Entry 7G96 (X-ray diffraction, 2.30 A resolution); this record covers chains A and B.

Chain A:
Molecule: Transforming protein RhoA
Source organism: Homo sapiens
Notes: EC 3.6.5.2
Reference sequence: P61586 (RHOA_HUMAN); residues 1-184 here = UniProt positions 1-184
Amino-acid sequence (185 residues; numbered 0 to 184; the number before each row is that of its first residue; numbering starts at 0):
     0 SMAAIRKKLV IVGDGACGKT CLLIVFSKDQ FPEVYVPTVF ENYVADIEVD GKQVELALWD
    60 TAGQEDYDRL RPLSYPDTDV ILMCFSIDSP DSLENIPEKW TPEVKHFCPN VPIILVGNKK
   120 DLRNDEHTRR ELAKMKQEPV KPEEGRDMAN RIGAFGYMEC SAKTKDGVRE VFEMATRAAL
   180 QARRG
Disordered / not traced: 0-2, 181-184
Sequence notes: expression tag (0)
UniProt features mapped onto this chain:
  - region: Ala-61 to Asp-78 (Switch II region)
  - motif: Tyr-34 to Tyr-42 (Effector region)
  - binding site (GTP): Gly-12 to Thr-19, Phe-30 to Thr-37, Asp-59 to Gln-63, Asn-117 to Asp-120, Ser-160 to Lys-162
  - modified residue: Tyr-34 (Microbial infection: O-AMP-tyrosine), Thr-37 (Microbial infection: O-AMP-threonine), Asn-41 (Microbial infection: ADP-ribosylasparagine), Gln-63 (5-glutamyl serotonin)
  - glycosylation: Tyr-34 (Microbial infection: O-linked (GlcNAc) tyrosine), Thr-37 (Microbial infection: O-alpha-linked (GlcNAc) threonine)
  - cross-link: Lys-135 (Glycyl lysine isopeptide (Lys-Gly) (interchain with G-Cter in ubiquitin))
  - natural variant: Glu-47 (E47K: In EDFAOB), Pro-71 (P71S: In EDFAOB)
  - mutagenesis: Gly-14 (G14V: Increased Rho protein signal transduction. Constitutively active), Thr-19 (T19N: Decreased Rho protein signal transduction. Decreased substrate adhesion-dependent cell spreading. Decreased stress fibers assembly. Decreased cytoplasmic microtubule organization), Tyr-34 (Y34A: Abolishes interaction with DGKQ; Y34F: Abolishes AMPylation by Haemophilus IbpA), Thr-37 (T37A: Abolished monoglucosylation by C.difficile toxin TcdA. Abolished O-GlcNAcylation by C.novyi toxin TcdA), Gln-63 (Q63L: Causes constitutive activation), Lys-135 (K135R: Reduced FBXL19-mediated ubiquitination and subsequent degradation)
Glycans and other covalent adducts: 2-bromo-1H-imidazole (ZCI) linked to Cys-20

Chain B:
Molecule: Rho guanine nucleotide exchange factor 2
Source organism: Homo sapiens
Reference sequence: Q92974 (ARHG2_HUMAN); residue numbers follow UniProt; this construct covers 206-448
Amino-acid sequence (245 residues; each row starts with the number of its first residue):
   204 SMEMDEKDFA ADSWSLAVDS SFLQQHKKEV MKQQDVIYEL IQTELHHVRT LKIMTRLFRT
   264 GMLEELHLEP GVVQGLFPCV DELSDIHTRF LSQLLERRRQ ALCPGSTRNF VIHRLGDLLI
   324 SQFSGPSAEQ MCKTYSEFCS RHSKALKLYK ELYARDKRFQ QFIRKVTRPA VLKRHGVQEC
   384 ILLVTQRITK YPLLISRILQ HSHGIEEERQ DLTTALGLVK ELLSNVDEGI YQLEKGARLQ
   444 EIYNR
Disordered / not traced: 448
Sequence notes: expression tag (204-205)
UniProt features mapped onto this chain:
  - modified residue: Lys-353 (N6-acetyllysine)
  - mutagenesis: Tyr-394 (Y394A: Reduces phosphorylation level, normal microtubule localization and activity)

How chain A and chain B interact:
Contacting residue pairs - 61 pairs, chain A then chain B:
  Arg-5(A) / Lys-376(B)
  Arg-5(A) / Glu-382(B)  salt bridge
  Lys-27(A) / Asp-215(B)  salt bridge
  Val-33(A) / Ser-216(B)
  Val-33(A) / Ser-218(B)
  Tyr-34(A) / Asp-215(B)
  Tyr-34(A) / Ser-216(B)
  Tyr-34(A) / Asp-238(B)
  Tyr-34(A) / Val-239(B)
  Tyr-34(A) / Glu-242(B)  hydrogen bond
  Tyr-34(A) / Arg-400(B)  hydrogen bond
  Val-35(A) / Arg-400(B)  hydrogen bond (backbone-side chain)
  Pro-36(A) / Glu-242(B)
  Pro-36(A) / Arg-400(B)
  Thr-37(A) / Val-239(B)
  Thr-37(A) / Glu-242(B)  hydrogen bond
  Thr-37(A) / Leu-396(B)
  Thr-37(A) / Leu-397(B)
  Thr-37(A) / Arg-400(B)  hydrogen bond
  Val-38(A) / Glu-242(B)  hydrogen bond (backbone-side chain)
  Val-38(A) / Thr-246(B)
  Val-38(A) / Lys-393(B)
  Phe-39(A) / Lys-393(B)  hydrogen bond (backbone-side chain)
  Glu-40(A) / His-249(B)  salt bridge
  Glu-40(A) / Leu-386(B)
  Glu-40(A) / Gln-389(B)
  Asn-41(A) / Arg-377(B)  hydrogen bond (side chain-backbone)
  Tyr-42(A) / Arg-377(B)
  Val-43(A) / Lys-376(B)
  Val-43(A) / Arg-377(B)
  Asp-45(A) / Lys-376(B)  salt bridge
  Glu-54(A) / Lys-376(B)  salt bridge
  Trp-58(A) / Glu-382(B)
  Trp-58(A) / Leu-385(B)  hydrophobic
  Trp-58(A) / Gln-389(B)
  Asp-59(A) / Gln-389(B)  hydrogen bond (backbone-side chain)
  Ala-61(A) / Leu-396(B)
  Gly-62(A) / Thr-392(B)
  Gly-62(A) / Leu-396(B)
  Gln-63(A) / Thr-392(B)
  Tyr-66(A) / Leu-426(B)  hydrophobic
  Tyr-66(A) / Ser-427(B)
  Tyr-66(A) / Asp-430(B)
  Asp-67(A) / Asp-430(B)  hydrogen bond (backbone-side chain)
  Arg-68(A) / Asp-430(B)  salt bridge
  Arg-68(A) / Glu-431(B)
  Arg-68(A) / Ile-433(B)
  Leu-69(A) / Cys-342(B)  hydrophobic
  Leu-69(A) / Thr-392(B)
  Leu-69(A) / Asp-430(B)  hydrogen bond (backbone-side chain)
  Leu-69(A) / Ile-433(B)  hydrophobic
  Leu-72(A) / Cys-342(B)
  Leu-72(A) / His-345(B)
  Leu-72(A) / Leu-385(B)
  Leu-72(A) / Thr-388(B)
  Leu-72(A) / Gln-435(B)
  Ser-73(A) / Leu-385(B)
  Ser-73(A) / Gln-389(B)  hydrogen bond
  Pro-75(A) / Leu-349(B)  hydrophobic
  Asp-76(A) / Lys-353(B)  salt bridge
  Asp-76(A) / Gln-381(B)
Interface residues without a listed pair, chain A (29 interface residues in all): Lys-7
Interface residues without a listed pair, chain B (35 interface residues in all): Leu-219, Ser-346, Ile-391, Lys-423

Summary:
29 residues of chain A and 35 residues of chain B are in contact, with 12 hydrogen bonds and 7 salt bridges.
Polar contacts include Arg-5(A)/Glu-382(B), Lys-27(A)/Asp-215(B) and Glu-40(A)/His-249(B).
Chain A is Transforming protein RhoA and chain B is Rho guanine nucleotide exchange factor 2, both from Homo
sapiens; the structure, ARHGEF2 PanDDA analysis group deposition -- ARHGEF2 and RhoA in complex with
Z1203730981, was determined by X-ray diffraction.
